9AVS - chains A and C of the 3 polymer chains in the assembly; structure by X-ray diffraction, 3.53 A resolution.

Chain A:
Molecule: Alpha-galactosidase A
Source organism: Homo sapiens
Notes: EC 3.2.1.22
Reference sequence: P06280 (AGAL_HUMAN); numbering as in UniProt (aligned over 32-429)
Amino-acid sequence (414 residues; row label = number of the first residue in the row):
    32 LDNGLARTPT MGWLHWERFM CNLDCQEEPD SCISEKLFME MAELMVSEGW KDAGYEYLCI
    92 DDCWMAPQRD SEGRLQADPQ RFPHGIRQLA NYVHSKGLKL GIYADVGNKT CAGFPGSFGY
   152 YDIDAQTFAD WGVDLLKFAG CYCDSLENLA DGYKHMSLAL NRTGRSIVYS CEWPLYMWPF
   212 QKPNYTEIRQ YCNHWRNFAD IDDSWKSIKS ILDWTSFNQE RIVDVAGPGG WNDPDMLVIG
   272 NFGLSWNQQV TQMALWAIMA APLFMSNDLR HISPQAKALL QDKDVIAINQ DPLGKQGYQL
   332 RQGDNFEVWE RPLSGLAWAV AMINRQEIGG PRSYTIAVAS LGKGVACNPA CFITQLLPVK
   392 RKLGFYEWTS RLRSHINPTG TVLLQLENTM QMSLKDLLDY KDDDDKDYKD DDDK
Not modelled in the structure: 427-445
Differences from the reference sequence: engineered mutation Ala170 (Asp in P06280); expression tag (430-445)
Disulfide bonds: Cys52-Cys94, Cys56-Cys63, Cys142-Cys172, Cys202-Cys223, Cys378-Cys382
Covalent attachments: N-acetylglucosamine (NAG) linked to Asn139, Asn192, Asn215
UniProt features mapped onto this chain:
  - active site: Asp231 (Proton donor)
  - binding site (substrate): Glu203 to Tyr207
  - glycosylation (N-linked (GlcNAc...) asparagine): Asn139, Asn192, Asn215
  - natural variant: Leu32 (L32P: In FD), Asp33 (D33G: In FD; uncertain significance), Asn34 (N34S: In FD), Gly35 (G35E: In FD; uncertain significance; G35R: In FD), Leu36 (L36W: In FD), Pro40 (P40L: In FD; P40S: In FD), Met42 (M42L: In FD; M42T: In FD; M42V: In FD), Gly43 (G43R: In FD), Leu45 to His46 (sequence variant, change not given here; In FD), Leu45 (L45P: In FD), His46 (H46P: In FD; H46R: In FD; H46Y: In FD), Trp47 (W47G: In FD; W47R: In FD), 139 further natural variant entries in UniProt
From the paper describing this entry:
  - disease-associated variants - D175N, D244N: abolished catalytic activity (citing earlier work)

Chain C:
Molecule: Saposin-B
Source organism: Homo sapiens
Reference sequence: P07602 (SAP_HUMAN); residues 1-79 here correspond to UniProt positions 195-273 (UniProt number = residue number + 194)
Amino-acid sequence (82 residues; numbered -2 to 79; the number before each row is that of its first residue; numbers below 1 keep their minus sign (Gly-2 is residue -2)):
    -2 GASGDVCQDC IQMVTDIQTA VRTNSTFVQA LVEHVKEECD RLGPGMADIC KNYISQYSEI
    58 AIQMMMHMQP KEICALVGFC DE
Not modelled in the structure: -2 to 3, 79
Differences from the reference sequence: expression tag (-2 to 0)
Disulfide bonds: Cys4-Cys77, Cys7-Cys71, Cys36-Cys47
From the paper describing this entry:
  - post-translational modification sites: Asn21 (citing earlier work)

Interface between chain A and chain C:
Contacting residue pairs (16):
  Lys213(A) - Tyr54(C)
  Phe229(A) - Met61(C)  hydrophobic
  Lys237(A) - His64(C)
  Lys237(A) - Gln66(C)
  Lys237(A) - Glu69(C)  salt bridge
  Lys240(A) - His64(C)
  Ser241(A) - Met61(C)
  Ser241(A) - His64(C)
  Asp244(A) - Ile57(C)
  Asp244(A) - Gln60(C)
  Asp244(A) - His64(C)  salt bridge
  Trp245(A) - Ile57(C)
  Phe248(A) - Tyr54(C)  hydrophobic
  Phe248(A) - Ile57(C)  hydrophobic
  Asn336(A) - Asn21(C)  hydrogen bond
  Arg356(A) - His64(C)
Also at the interface, not in a pair above, chain A (11 interface residues in all): Gln333
Also at the interface, not in a pair above, chain C (9 interface residues in all): Met65
From the paper, about this interface:
  - interface residues, chain A: Phe229(A), Lys237(A), Lys240(A), Asp244(A), Phe248(A)
  - interface residues, chain C: Tyr54(C), Ile57(C), Met61(C), His64(C), Gln66(C), Glu69(C)

Overview:
The interface between chain A and chain C involves 11 residues on one side and 9 on the other; the contacts
include 1 hydrogen bond and 2 salt bridges. Among the polar pairs are Lys237(A)-Glu69(C), Asp244(A)-His64(C)
and Asn336(A)-Asn21(C). From the paper: D175N and D244N of chain A abolish catalytic activity; interface
residues Phe229(A), Lys237(A) and Tyr54(C) among others.
Chain A is Alpha-galactosidase A and chain C is Saposin-B, both from Homo sapiens; the structure, Human
alpha-galactosidase A in complex with saposin B, was determined by X-ray diffraction, deposited together with
9AXG.
